Entry 4OI3 (X-ray diffraction, 1.30 A resolution); this record covers chains A and B.

# Chain A (and B)
Name: Nickel responsive protein
Source organism: Streptomyces coelicolor
Notes: chain B of this document is another copy of the same molecule, construct and numbering; everything in this record applies to it too
UniProt: Q9FCE4 (Q9FCE4_STRCO); residues 1-82 here = UniProt positions 1-82
Chain sequence (89 residues; row label = number of the first residue in the row; numbers below 1 keep their minus sign (Mse-6 is residue -6)):
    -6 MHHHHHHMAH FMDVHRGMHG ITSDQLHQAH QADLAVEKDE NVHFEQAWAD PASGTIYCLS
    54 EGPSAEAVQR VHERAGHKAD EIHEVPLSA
Disordered / not traced: -6 to 1
Sequence notes: expression tag (-6 to 0)
Modified positions: Mse-6, Mse1 (selenomethionine); Mse5, Mse11 (selenomethionine; parent Met)
Reported in the primary citation:
  - self-association interface (contacts with another copy of this molecule); pairs are residue here / residue on that copy: Arg9-Glu74 (hydrogen bond), Ala40-Ala82 (backbone contact), Ala42-Leu80 (backbone contact), Asp43-Glu77 (hydrogen bond), Tyr50-His76 (hydrogen bond), Mse5, Trp41, Tyr50, Leu52, Val78

# How chain A and chain B interact
Contacting residue pairs (64):
  Mse5(A) - Mse5(B)  hydrophobic
  Mse5(A) - Trp41(B)  hydrophobic
  Mse5(A) - Tyr50(B)  hydrophobic
  Val7(A) - Tyr50(B)
  Arg9(A) - Arg9(B)
  Arg9(A) - Glu74(B)  salt bridge
  Ile14(A) - Leu80(B)
  Thr15(A) - Leu80(B)
  Ser16(A) - Leu80(B)
  Leu19(A) - Leu80(B)  hydrophobic
  Leu19(A) - Ser81(B)
  Leu19(A) - Ala82(B)
  His20(A) - Ser81(B)
  His20(A) - Ala82(B)
  His23(A) - Ala82(B)  hydrogen bond (side chain-backbone)
  Gln39(A) - Gln39(B)
  Gln39(A) - Ala82(B)
  Ala40(A) - Ser81(B)
  Ala40(A) - Ala82(B)  hydrogen bond (backbone-backbone)
  Trp41(A) - His3(B)
  Trp41(A) - Mse5(B)  hydrophobic
  Trp41(A) - Trp41(B)  hydrophobic
  Trp41(A) - Leu52(B)
  Trp41(A) - Val78(B)  hydrophobic
  Trp41(A) - Leu80(B)
  Ala42(A) - Val78(B)
  Ala42(A) - Pro79(B)
  Ala42(A) - Leu80(B)  hydrogen bond (backbone-backbone)
  Asp43(A) - His76(B)
  Asp43(A) - Glu77(B)
  Asp43(A) - Val78(B)
  Pro44(A) - Pro79(B)
  Pro44(A) - Leu80(B)  hydrophobic
  Ser46(A) - His76(B)
  Thr48(A) - His76(B)
  Tyr50(A) - Mse5(B)  hydrophobic
  Tyr50(A) - Val7(B)
  Tyr50(A) - Tyr50(B)  hydrophobic
  Tyr50(A) - His76(B)  hydrogen bond
  Leu52(A) - Trp41(B)
  His76(A) - Asp43(B)
  His76(A) - Ser46(B)
  His76(A) - Thr48(B)
  His76(A) - Tyr50(B)  hydrogen bond
  Glu77(A) - Asp43(B)
  Val78(A) - Trp41(B)  hydrophobic
  Val78(A) - Ala42(B)
  Pro79(A) - Ala42(B)
  Pro79(A) - Pro44(B)
  Leu80(A) - Ile14(B)
  Leu80(A) - Thr15(B)
  Leu80(A) - Ser16(B)
  Leu80(A) - Leu19(B)  hydrophobic
  Leu80(A) - Trp41(B)
  Leu80(A) - Ala42(B)  hydrogen bond (backbone-backbone)
  Leu80(A) - Pro44(B)  hydrophobic
  Ser81(A) - Leu19(B)
  Ser81(A) - His20(B)  hydrogen bond (backbone-side chain)
  Ser81(A) - Ala40(B)
  Ala82(A) - Leu19(B)
  Ala82(A) - His20(B)
  Ala82(A) - His23(B)  hydrogen bond (backbone-side chain)
  Ala82(A) - Gln39(B)
  Ala82(A) - Ala40(B)  hydrogen bond (backbone-backbone)
Interface residues without a listed pair, chain A (27 interface residues in all): Glu74

# Summary
27 residues of chain A and 28 residues of chain B are in contact; the contacts include 9 hydrogen bonds and 1
salt bridge. Among the polar pairs are Arg9(A)-Glu74(B), His23(A)-Ala82(B) and Tyr50(A)-His76(B). The paper
reports a self-association interface involving Mse5(A), Arg9(A) and Ala40(A) among others.
Both chains are Nickel responsive protein (Streptomyces coelicolor). Entry 4OI3 (Crystal structure analysis of
SCO4226 from Streptomyces coelicolor A3(2)) was determined by X-ray diffraction, deposited together with 4OI6.
